PDB entry 5TG7 | X-ray diffraction, 2.28 A resolution | chain A

Chain A:
Name: Beta-lactamase
Source organism: Acinetobacter baumannii
Notes: EC 3.5.2.6
UniProt: Q8RLA6 (Q8RLA6_ACIBA); residues 32-275 here = UniProt positions 32-275
Sequence (245 residues; row label = number of the first residue in the row):
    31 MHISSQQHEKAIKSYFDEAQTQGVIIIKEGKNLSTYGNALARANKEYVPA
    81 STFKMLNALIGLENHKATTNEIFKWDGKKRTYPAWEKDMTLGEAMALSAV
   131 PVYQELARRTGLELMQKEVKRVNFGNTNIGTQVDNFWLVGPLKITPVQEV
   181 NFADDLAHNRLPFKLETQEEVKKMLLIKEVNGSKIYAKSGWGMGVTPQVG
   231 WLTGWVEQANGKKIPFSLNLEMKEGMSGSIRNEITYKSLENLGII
Disordered / not traced: 31
Glycans and other covalent adducts: (3-{[(furan-2-yl)methyl]carbamoyl}phenyl)boronic acid (JW3) linked to S81
Modified / non-standard residues: K84 (lysine nz-carboxylic acid; KCX); A114 (alpha-aminobutyric acid; ABA)
Construct notes: initiating methionine (31); modified residue (114)
Small-molecule neighbours:
  - bicarbonate ion (BCT): N153, Q178, N181
  - JW3 ((3-{[(furan-2-yl)methyl]carbamoyl}phenyl)boronic acid): A80, K84, W115, S128, V130, L168, V169, K218, G220, W221, G222, M223, G224
  - methanethiol (MEE): Y112, A114, W115, L127
Reported in the primary citation:
  - binding site for JW3: S81, W115, S128, V130, L168, V169, W221, M223, G224, R261
  - post-translational modification sites: K84

In short:
Chain A binds methanethiol and bicarbonate ion. Compound JW3 is covalently linked to S81. From the paper: a
binding site for JW3 at S81, W115 and S128 among others; a modification site at K84.
Chain A is Beta-lactamase (Acinetobacter baumannii); the structure, OXA-24/40 in Complex with Boronic Acid
BA3, was determined by X-ray diffraction (same publication as 5TG4, 5TG5 and 5TG6).
